PDB entry 9GNN | X-ray diffraction, 2.36 A resolution | chains A and C

== Chain A ==
Molecule: Sentrin-specific protease 5
From: Homo sapiens
Notes: EC 3.4.22.-
UniProtKB: Q96HI0 (SENP5_HUMAN); residue numbers follow UniProt; this construct covers 568-755
Sequence (207 residues; numbered 549 to 755; the number before each row is that of its first residue):
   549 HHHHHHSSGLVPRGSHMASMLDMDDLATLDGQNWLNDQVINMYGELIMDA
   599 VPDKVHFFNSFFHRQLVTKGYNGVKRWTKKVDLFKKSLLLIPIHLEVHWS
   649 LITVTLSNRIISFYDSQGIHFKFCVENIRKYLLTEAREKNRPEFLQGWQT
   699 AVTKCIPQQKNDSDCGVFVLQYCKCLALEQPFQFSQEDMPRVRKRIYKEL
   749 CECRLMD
Disordered / not traced: 549-565
Glycans and other covalent adducts: prop-2-en-1-amine (AYE) linked to C713
Sequence notes: expression tag (549-567)
Small-molecule neighbours: prop-2-en-1-amine (AYE): W582, V645, H646, Q665, Q707, D710, S711, D712
UniProt features mapped onto this chain:
  - active site: H646, D663, C713
  - mutagenesis: C713 (C713A: Abolishes enzymatic activity)
What the authors report for this chain:
  - catalytic residues: H646, D663, C713
  - binding site for prop-2-en-1-amine: C713
  - conformationally variable residues (side-chain flip): R624, K627
  - specificity-determining residues: N607, R624
  - mutagenesis - N607A, R624A, K627A: decreased catalytic activity with Small ubiquitin-related modifier 3 (chain C)
  - mutagenesis - R624A: unchanged catalytic activity on SUMO1 substrates
  - mutagenesis - R624A, R624A/K627A, C713A: decreased catalytic activity on endogenous SUMO2 conjugates
  - mutagenesis - N607A: abolished catalytic activity on SUMO2 substrates
  - mutagenesis - R624A, K627A: decreased catalytic activity on SUMO2 substrates

== Chain C ==
Molecule: Small ubiquitin-related modifier 3
From: Homo sapiens
UniProtKB: P55854 (SUMO3_HUMAN); residues 15-92 here correspond to UniProt positions 14-91 (UniProt number = residue number - 1)
Sequence (79 residues; each row starts with the number of its first residue):
    14 MNDHINLKVAGQDGSVVQFKIKRHTPLSKLMKAYCERQGLSMRQIRFRFD
    64 GQPINETDTPAQLEMEDEDTIDVFQQQTG
Disordered / not traced: 14-15
Sequence notes: initiating methionine (14)
What the authors report for this chain:
  - specificity-determining residues: D63
  - mutagenesis - D63E: decreased catalytic activity with Sentrin-specific protease 5 (chain A)
  - mutagenesis - D63E (3.7 muMto56.4 uM): decreased binding to Sentrin-specific protease 5 (chain A)
  - mutagenesis - D63E: decreased catalytic activity on RanGAP1

== Interface between chain A and chain C ==
Contacting residue pairs - 38 pairs, chain A then chain C:
  W582(A) - G92(C)
  L583(A) - T91(C)
  L583(A) - G92(C)  hydrogen bond (backbone-backbone)
  N584(A) - R59(C)
  N584(A) - Q89(C)
  N584(A) - Q90(C)
  N584(A) - T91(C)
  D585(A) - R59(C)  salt bridge
  D585(A) - Q89(C)
  D585(A) - Q90(C)  hydrogen bond (side chain-backbone)
  Q586(A) - R59(C)
  N589(A) - R61(C)
  N607(A) - R61(C)
  N607(A) - G64(C)  hydrogen bond (side chain-backbone)
  S608(A) - Q90(C)  hydrogen bond
  F609(A) - R61(C)
  F609(A) - F87(C)  hydrophobic
  F609(A) - Q88(C)
  F609(A) - Q90(C)
  R612(A) - Q25(C)
  Q613(A) - D85(C)  hydrogen bond
  Q613(A) - F87(C)
  R624(A) - F62(C)
  R624(A) - D63(C)  salt bridge
  R624(A) - D82(C)  salt bridge
  W625(A) - D63(C)
  W625(A) - G64(C)
  K627(A) - E77(C)  salt bridge
  K628(A) - Q65(C)
  H642(A) - Q90(C)
  H642(A) - T91(C)  hydrogen bond (side chain-backbone)
  E644(A) - T91(C)
  V645(A) - G92(C)
  H646(A) - G92(C)
  W647(A) - Q90(C)
  W647(A) - T91(C)
  W647(A) - G92(C)
  C713(A) - G92(C)
Also at the interface, not in a pair above, chain A (22 interface residues in all): D573
Interface features reported in the paper:
  - specific contacts: W582(A)-G92(C), D585(A)-R59(C) (salt bridge), N607(A)-G64(C) (hydrogen bond), N607(A)-R61(C) (hydrogen bond), F609(A)-F87(C) (pi stacking), R624(A)-D63(C) (salt bridge), R624(A)-D82(C) (salt bridge), W625(A)-G64(C), W647(A)-G92(C)
  - interface residues, chain A: K627(A), H642(A)
  - interface residues, chain C: Q90(C), T91(C), G92(C)

== Overview ==
22 residues of chain A and 16 residues of chain C are in contact, with 6 hydrogen bonds and 4 salt bridges.
Polar pairs include D585(A)-R59(C), R624(A)-D63(C) and R624(A)-D82(C). The paper describes contacts between
W582(A) and G92(C), W625(A) and G64(C) and W647(A) and G92(C); salt bridges between D585(A) and R59(C),
R624(A) and D63(C) and R624(A) and D82(C); hydrogen bonds between N607(A) and G64(C) and N607(A) and R61(C).
The paper reports catalytic residues H646(A), D663(A) and C713(A); N607A, R624A and K627A of chain A reduce
catalytic activity with Small ubiquitin-related modifier 3 (chain C); 6 substitutions were tested in all.
Here chain A is Sentrin-specific protease 5 and chain C is Small ubiquitin-related modifier 3, both from Homo
sapiens. Entry 9GNN (Structure of SENP5 in complex with SUMO2) was determined by X-ray diffraction, deposited
together with 9GNX and 9GNV.
